PDB entry 4XIG | X-ray diffraction, 3.40 A resolution | chains N and Q of the 5 polymer chains in the assembly

Chain N:
Molecule: AlgM2
Source organism: Sphingomonas sp
UniProt: Q9KWT7 (Q9KWT7_SPHSX); numbering as in UniProt (aligned over 1-293)
Sequence (305 residues; row label = number of the first residue in the row):
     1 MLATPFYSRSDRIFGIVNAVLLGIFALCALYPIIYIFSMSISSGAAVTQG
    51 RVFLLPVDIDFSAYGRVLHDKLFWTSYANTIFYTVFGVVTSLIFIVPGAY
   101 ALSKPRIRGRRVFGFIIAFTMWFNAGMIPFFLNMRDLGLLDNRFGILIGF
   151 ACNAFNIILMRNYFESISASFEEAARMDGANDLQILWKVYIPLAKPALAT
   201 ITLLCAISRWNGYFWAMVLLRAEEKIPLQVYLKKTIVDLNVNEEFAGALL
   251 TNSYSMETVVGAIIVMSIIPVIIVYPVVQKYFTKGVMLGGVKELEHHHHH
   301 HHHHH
Unresolved in the structure: 1, 292-305
Sequence notes: expression tag (294-305)
From the paper describing this entry:
  - conformationally variable residues (order/disorder transition): Gly285 to Val291

Chain Q:
Molecule: AlgQ2
Source organism: Sphingomonas sp. A1
UniProt: Q9KWT5 (Q9KWT5_SPHSX); residues -23 to 492 here correspond to UniProt positions 1-516 (UniProt number = residue number + 24)
Sequence (516 residues; row label = number of the first residue in the row; numbers below 1 keep their minus sign (Met-23 is residue -23)):
   -23 MKKMMLSVAAVATLMAFAAPVATAKEATWVTDKPLTLKIHMHFRDKWVWD
    27 ENWPVAKESFRLTNVKLQSVANKAATNSQEQFNLMMASGDLPDVVGGDNL
    77 KDKFIQYGQEGAFVPLNKLIDQYAPHIKAFFKSHPEVERAIKAPDGNIYF
   127 IPYVPDGVVARGYFIREDWLKKLNLKPPQNIDELYTVLKAFKEKDPNGNG
   177 KADEVPFIDRHPDEVFRLVNFWGARSSGSDNYMDFYIDNGRVKHPWAETA
   227 FRDGMKHVAQWYKEGLIDKEIFTRKARAREQMFGGNLGGFTHDWFASTMT
   277 FNEGLAKTVPGFKLIPIAPPTNSKGQRWEEDSRQKVRPDGWAITVKNKNP
   327 VETIKFFDFYFSRPGRDISNFGVPGVTYDIKNGKAVFKDSVLKSPQPVNN
   377 QLYDMGAQIPIGFWQDYDYERQWTTPEAQAGIDMYVKGKYVMPGFEGVNM
   427 TREERAIYDKYWADVRTYMYEMGQAWVMGTKDVDKTWDEYQRQLKLRGLY
   477 QVLQMMQQAYDRQYKN
Unresolved in the structure: -23 to 0
From the paper describing this entry:
  - binding site for 4-deoxy-erythro-hex-4-enuronic acid: Ser273, Asn375, Tyr379, Tyr395, Trp399
  - binding site for beta-D-mannopyranuronic acid: Asp21, Lys22, Tyr129, Arg137, Arg186, His187, Trp270

Interface between chain N and chain Q:
Pairs across the interface - 31 pairs, chain N then chain Q:
  Gln49(N) - Lys177(Q)
  Arg135(N) - Ala63(Q)  hydrogen bond (side chain-backbone)
  Arg135(N) - Ser64(Q)
  Arg221(N) - Asn48(Q)
  Arg221(N) - Met61(Q)
  Arg221(N) - Ser64(Q)
  Glu223(N) - Ala47(Q)
  Glu223(N) - Lys49(Q)
  Lys234(N) - Lys49(Q)  hydrogen bond (side chain-backbone)
  Lys234(N) - Ala50(Q)
  Asp238(N) - Thr52(Q)  hydrogen bond
  Asn240(N) - Asp21(Q)  hydrogen bond (side chain-backbone)
  Asn240(N) - Thr52(Q)
  Val241(N) - Ala252(Q)
  Asn242(N) - Lys22(Q)
  Asn242(N) - Trp23(Q)
  Glu243(N) - Lys22(Q)  salt bridge
  Glu243(N) - Trp23(Q)
  Glu243(N) - Ala252(Q)
  Glu243(N) - Gln372(Q)  hydrogen bond (backbone-side chain)
  Glu243(N) - Asn376(Q)
  Glu243(N) - Tyr379(Q)
  Glu244(N) - Trp23(Q)
  Glu244(N) - Gln372(Q)
  Glu244(N) - Asp380(Q)
  Ala246(N) - Ala252(Q)
  Ala246(N) - Glu256(Q)
  Leu249(N) - Gln257(Q)
  Leu250(N) - Glu256(Q)
  Leu250(N) - Gly260(Q)
  Met256(N) - Arg253(Q)
Interface residues without a listed pair, chain N (23 interface residues in all): Leu72, Ile226, Val230, Tyr231, Lys233, Leu239, Gly247, Thr251
Interface residues without a listed pair, chain Q (23 interface residues in all): Ala51, Pro371

In short:
Chain N and chain Q each contribute 23 residues to their interface; the contacts include 5 hydrogen bonds and
1 salt bridge. Among the polar pairs are Glu243(N)-Lys22(Q), Arg135(N)-Ala63(Q) and Lys234(N)-Lys49(Q). From
the paper: a binding site for beta-D-mannopyranuronic acid at Asp21(Q), Lys22(Q) and Tyr129(Q) among others; a
binding site for 4-deoxy-erythro-hex-4-enuronic acid at Ser273(Q), Asn375(Q) and Tyr379(Q) among others.
Here chain N is AlgM2 (Sphingomonas sp) and chain Q is AlgQ2 (Sphingomonas sp. A1). Entry 4XIG (Crystal
structure of bacterial alginate ABC transporter) was determined by X-ray diffraction (same publication as
5H6U, 5H71 and 4XTC).
